1M83 - chain A; structure by X-ray diffraction, 2.20 A resolution.

# Chain A
Protein: Tryptophan-tRNA ligase
From: Geobacillus stearothermophilus
Notes: EC 6.1.1.2
Reference sequence: P00953 (SYW_BACST); residue numbers follow UniProt; this construct covers 1-328
Chain sequence (328 residues; numbered 1 to 328; the number before each row is that of its first residue):
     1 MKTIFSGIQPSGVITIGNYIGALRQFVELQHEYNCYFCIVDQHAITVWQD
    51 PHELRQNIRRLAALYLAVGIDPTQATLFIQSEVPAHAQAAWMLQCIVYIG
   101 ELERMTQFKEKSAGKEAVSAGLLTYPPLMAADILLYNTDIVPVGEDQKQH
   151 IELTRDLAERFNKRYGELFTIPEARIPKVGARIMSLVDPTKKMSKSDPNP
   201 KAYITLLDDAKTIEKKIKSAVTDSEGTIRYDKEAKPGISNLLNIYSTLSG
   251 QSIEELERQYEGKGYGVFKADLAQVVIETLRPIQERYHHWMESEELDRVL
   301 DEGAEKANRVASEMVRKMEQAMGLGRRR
Ligand contacts: ATP (adenosine-5'-triphosphate): G7, I8, Q9, S11, G17, N18, G21, A22, K111, P142, V143, G144, E145, D146, Q147, G180, A181, R182, I183, K192, M193, S194, K195, S196
UniProt features mapped onto this chain:
  - motif: P10 to N18 ('HIGH' region), K192 to S196 ('KMSKS' region)
  - binding site (ATP): Q9 to S11, G17, N18, G144 to D146, I183, K192 to S196
  - binding site (L-tryptophan): D132
From the paper describing this entry:
  - binding site for ATP: Q9, S11, T15, G17, N18, K111, D146, I183, K192, M193, K195, S196
  - contacts within the chain: T15-K195 (hydrophobic contact), H43-D132, H86-D132
  - conformationally variable residues (side-chain flip): F5, Q9, Q107, Y125
  - self-association interface (contacts with another copy of this molecule); pairs are residue here / residue on that copy: Q94-Q94 (hydrogen bond)
  - binding site for glycerol: S11, Q49, K218, T222, K269

# Overview
Chain A binds ATP. Curated annotation (UniProt) lists 14 ATP-binding residues and L-tryptophan-binding residue
D132. From the paper: a binding site for ATP at Q9, S11 and T15 among others; a binding site for glycerol at
S11, Q49 and K218 among others.
Chain A is Tryptophan-tRNA ligase (Geobacillus stearothermophilus); the structure, Crystal Structure of
Tryptophanyl-tRNA Synthetase Complexed with ATP in a Closed, Pre-transition State Conformation, was determined
by X-ray diffraction (same publication as 1MAU, 1MAW and 1MB2).
